2OBT - chain A; structure by X-ray diffraction, 2.00 A resolution.

# Chain A
Name: Capsid protein
Notes: fragment: P Domain
Reference sequence: Q913Z3 (Q913Z3_9CALI); residue numbers follow UniProt; this construct covers 214-539
Sequence (327 residues; row label = number of the first residue in the row):
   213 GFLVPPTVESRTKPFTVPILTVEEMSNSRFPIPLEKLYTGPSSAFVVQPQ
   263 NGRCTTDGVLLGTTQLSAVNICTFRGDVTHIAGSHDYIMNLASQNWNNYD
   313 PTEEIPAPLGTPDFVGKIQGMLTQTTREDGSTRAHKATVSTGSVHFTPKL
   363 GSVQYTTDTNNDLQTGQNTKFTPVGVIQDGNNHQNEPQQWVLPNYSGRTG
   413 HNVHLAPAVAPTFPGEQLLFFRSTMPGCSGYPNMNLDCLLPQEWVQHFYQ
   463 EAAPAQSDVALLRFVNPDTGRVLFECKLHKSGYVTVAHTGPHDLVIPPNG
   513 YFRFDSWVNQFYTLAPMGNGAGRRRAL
Disordered / not traced: 213-223, 531-539
Differences from the reference sequence: expression tag (213); engineered mutation S355 (Thr in Q913Z3), L375 (Phe in Q913Z3)
What the authors report for this chain:
  - binding site for alpha-L-fucopyranose: S343, T344, R345, D374, S441, G442, Y443
  - contacts within the chain: Q336-R345 (hydrogen bond), T338-R345 (hydrogen bond), S343-R345 (hydrogen bond), H347-D374 (hydrogen bond)
  - conformationally variable residues (order/disorder transition, side-chain flip): A294 to H297, R345, T371 to N373, D391 to N393
  - binding site for beta-D-galactopyranose: D391
  - mutagenesis - T338A: abolished binding to HBGAs of all A, B, and O types (citing earlier work)
  - binding site for alpha-D-galactopyranose: S441

# In short
The paper reports a binding site for alpha-L-fucopyranose at S343, T344 and R345 among others; T338A abolishes
binding to HBGAs of all A, B, and O types.
Chain A is Capsid protein; the structure, Crystal Structures of P Domain of Norovirus VA387 in Complex with
Blood Group Trisaccharides type B, was determined by X-ray diffraction together with 2OBR and 2OBS from the
same study.
